7AT8 - chains F and U of the 12 polymer chains in the assembly; structure by electron microscopy, 4.40 A resolution (low resolution: residue-level contacts below are approximate; hydrogen-bond / salt-bridge calls are withheld).

== Chain F ==
Molecule: Histone H2A
From: Xenopus laevis
UniProtKB: Q6AZJ8 (Q6AZJ8_XENLA); residues 1-129 here correspond to UniProt positions 2-130 (UniProt number = residue number + 1)
Chain sequence (129 residues; each row starts with the number of its first residue):
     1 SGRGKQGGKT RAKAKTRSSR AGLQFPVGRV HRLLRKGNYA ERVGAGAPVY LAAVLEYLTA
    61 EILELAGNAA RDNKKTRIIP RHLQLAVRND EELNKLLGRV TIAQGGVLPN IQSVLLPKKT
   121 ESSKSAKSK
Not modelled in the structure: 1-15, 119-129

== Chain U ==
Molecule: Widom601 DNA plus linker
From: synthetic construct
Sequence (156 nucleotides; row label = number of the first residue in the row; numbers below 1 keep their minus sign (DA-77 is residue -77)):
   -77 ATACAGGATG TATATATATC TGACACGTGC CTGGAGACTA GGGAGTAATC CCCTTGGCGG
   -17 TTAAAACGCG GGGGACAGCG CGTACGTGCG TTTAAGCGGT GCTAGAGCTG TCTACGACCA
    43 ATTGAGCGGC CTCGGCACCG GGATTCTCCA GTATGA

== How chain F and chain U interact ==
Pairs across the interface (13; chain F residue first):
  Thr16(F) with DA47(U)
  Arg29(F) with DG48(U); DC49(U)
  Arg42(F) with DG38(U); DA39(U)
  Val43(F) with DG38(U); DA39(U)
  Gly44(F) with DG38(U)
  Ala45(F) with DG38(U)
  Thr76(F) with DG57(U); DC58(U)
  Arg77(F) with DG57(U); DC58(U)
Also at the interface, not in a pair above, chain F (11 interface residues in all): Arg35, Glu41, Lys75
Also at the interface, not in a pair above, chain U (8 interface residues in all): DA59

== In short ==
Chain F and chain U form an interface of 11 and 8 residues respectively.
Here chain F is Histone H2A (Xenopus laevis) and chain U is Widom601 DNA plus linker (synthetic construct).
Entry 7AT8 (Histone H3 recognition by nucleosome-bound PRC2 subunit EZH2) was determined by electron
microscopy.
